Entry 5NX9 (X-ray diffraction, 2.30 A resolution); this record covers chains A and C of the 4 polymer chains in the assembly.

# Chain A (and C)
Name: Adenylosuccinate lyase
Organism: Homo sapiens neanderthalensis
Notes: EC 4.3.2.2; chain C of this document is another copy of the same molecule, construct and numbering; everything in this record applies to it too
Amino-acid sequence (487 residues; each row starts with the number of its first residue; numbers below 1 keep their minus sign (Gly-2 is residue -2)):
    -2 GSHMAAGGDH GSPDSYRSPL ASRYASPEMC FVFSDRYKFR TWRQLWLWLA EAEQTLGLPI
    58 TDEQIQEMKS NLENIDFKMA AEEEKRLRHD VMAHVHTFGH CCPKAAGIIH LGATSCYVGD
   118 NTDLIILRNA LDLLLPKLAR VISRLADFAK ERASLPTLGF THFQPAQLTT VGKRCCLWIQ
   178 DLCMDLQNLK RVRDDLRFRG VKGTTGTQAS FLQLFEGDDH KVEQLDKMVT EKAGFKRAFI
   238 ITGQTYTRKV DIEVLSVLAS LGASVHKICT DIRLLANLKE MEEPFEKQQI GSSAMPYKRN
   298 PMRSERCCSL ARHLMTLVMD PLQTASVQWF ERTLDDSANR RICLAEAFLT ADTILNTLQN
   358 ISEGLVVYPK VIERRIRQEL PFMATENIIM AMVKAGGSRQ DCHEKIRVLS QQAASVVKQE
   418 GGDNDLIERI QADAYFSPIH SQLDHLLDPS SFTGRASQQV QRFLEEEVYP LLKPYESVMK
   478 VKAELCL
Not modelled in the structure: -2 to 8, 289-294, 481-484 (chain C: -2 to 8, 282-295, 391-399, 473-484)
Residues lining bound ligands:
  - adenosine monophosphate (AMP), molecule 1: Arg20, Tyr21, Gly288, Asn297, Met299, Arg303
  - adenosine monophosphate (AMP), molecule 2: Glu81, Arg85, His86, Asp87, Ser112, Cys113, Gln241, Arg329, Leu331, Ser334, Ala335, Arg338
  - fumaric acid (FUM), molecule 1: His86, Thr111, Ser112, Gln241
  - fumaric acid (FUM), molecule 2: Gly288, Lys295, Asn297
Reported in the primary citation:
  - binding site for adenylosuccinic acid: Arg303
  - disease-associated variants - R303C: decreased catalytic activity on SAMP (citing earlier work)
  - mutagenesis - A429V: decreased stability
  - mutagenesis - A429V (Kd 25 uM): unchanged binding to AMP
  - catalytic residues: Ser290, Arg329, Arg396 (proposed by the authors, not directly observed)
  - disease-associated variants - R396C: abolished catalytic activity
  - disease-associated variants - R396H: unchanged stability
  - disease-associated variants - R396C, D422Y, R426H: decreased catalytic activity
  - disease-associated variants - D422Y, R426H (Tm change 5 degC): decreased stability
  - mutagenesis - A429V: unchanged catalytic activity on SAMP
  - mutagenesis - H159N: abolished catalytic activity on SAMP (citing earlier work)

# How chain A and chain C interact
Contacting residue pairs - 54 pairs, chain A then chain C:
  Phe157(A) with Asn274(C)
  His159(A) with Asn297(C); Pro298(C); Glu302(C), salt bridge
  Phe160(A) with Leu271(C), hydrophobic; Asn274(C), hydrogen bond (backbone-side chain)
  Gln161(A) with Ala273(C), hydrogen bond (side chain-backbone); Asn274(C); Arg296(C); Asn297(C)
  Leu271(A) with Phe160(C), hydrophobic; Leu271(C), hydrophobic
  Ala273(A) with Gln161(C), hydrogen bond (backbone-side chain)
  Asn274(A) with Phe157(C); Phe160(C), hydrogen bond (side chain-backbone); Gln161(C); Leu275(C)
  Leu275(A) with Asn274(C)
  Lys276(A) with Glu376(C), salt bridge
  Glu279(A) with Lys415(C), salt bridge
  Lys295(A) with Thr158(C), hydrogen bond; His159(C); Gln161(C); Pro162(C)
  Arg296(A) with Gln161(C)
  Asn297(A) with His159(C), hydrogen bond; Gln161(C)
  Glu302(A) with His159(C), salt bridge
  Met316(A) with Gln320(C)
  Gln320(A) with Gln320(C)
  Val324(A) with Val324(C), hydrophobic
  Tyr365(A) with Lys415(C)
  Lys367(A) with Gln416(C); Glu417(C); Gly418(C)
  Val368(A) with Val414(C); Lys415(C)
  Arg371(A) with Arg371(C); Gly418(C), hydrogen bond (side chain-backbone); Gly419(C); Asp420(C), salt bridge
  Glu376(A) with Lys276(C), salt bridge
  Val414(A) with Val368(C)
  Lys415(A) with Glu279(C), salt bridge; Arg296(C); Tyr365(C); Val368(C)
  Gln416(A) with Tyr365(C); Lys367(C)
  Glu417(A) with Lys367(C)
  Gly418(A) with Lys367(C); Arg371(C), hydrogen bond (backbone-side chain)
  Gly419(A) with Arg371(C)
  Asp420(A) with Arg371(C), salt bridge
Also at the interface, not in a pair above, chain A (33 interface residues in all): Thr158, Pro162, Pro298, Gln375
Also at the interface, not in a pair above, chain C (33 interface residues in all): Ala163, Met299, Met316

# In short
Chain A and chain C each contribute 33 residues to their interface, with 8 hydrogen bonds and 8 salt bridges.
Polar contacts include His159(A)-Glu302(C), Lys276(A)-Glu376(C) and Glu279(A)-Lys415(C). From the paper:
catalytic residues Ser290(A), Arg329(A) and Arg396(A); A429V, D422Y and R426H of chain A reduce stability; 7
substitutions were tested in all.
Chain A and chain C are both Adenylosuccinate lyase (Homo sapiens neanderthalensis); the structure, Crystal
structure of Neanderthal Adenylosuccinate Lyase (ADSL) in complex with its products AMP and fumarate, was
determined by X-ray diffraction together with 5NX8 and 5NXA from the same study.
